5U17 - chains A and B of the 4 polymer chains in the assembly; structure by X-ray diffraction, 2.15 A resolution.

== Chain A ==
Name: Major histocompatibility complex class I-related gene protein
From: Homo sapiens
Reference sequence: Q95460 (HMR1_HUMAN); residues 1-270 here correspond to UniProt positions 23-292 (UniProt number = residue number + 22)
Chain sequence (271 residues; each row starts with the number of its first residue; numbering starts at 0):
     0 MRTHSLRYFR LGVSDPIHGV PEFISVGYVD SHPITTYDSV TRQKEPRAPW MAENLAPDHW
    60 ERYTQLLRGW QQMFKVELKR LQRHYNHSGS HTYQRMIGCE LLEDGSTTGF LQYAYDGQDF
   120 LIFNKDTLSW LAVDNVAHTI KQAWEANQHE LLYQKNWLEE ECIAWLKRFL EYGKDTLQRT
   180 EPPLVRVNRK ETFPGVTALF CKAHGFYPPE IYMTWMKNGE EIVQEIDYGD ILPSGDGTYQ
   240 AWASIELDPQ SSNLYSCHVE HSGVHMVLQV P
Not modelled in the structure: 0, 246-250, 270
Sequence notes: initiating methionine (0); conflict S261 (Cys283 in Q95460)
Disulfides: C98-C161, C200-C256
Covalent attachments: 2,4-diaminopteridine-6-carbaldehyde (7WP) linked to K43
Small-molecule neighbours: 2,4-diaminopteridine-6-carbaldehyde (7WP): Y7, R9, S24, T34, Y62, L66, W69, R94, I96, Y152, W156
UniProt features mapped onto this chain:
  - binding site (5-(2-oxoethylideneamino)-6-(D-ribitylamino)uracil): R9, S24, K43, R94, Y152, Q153
  - binding site (5-(2-oxopropylideneamino)-6-(D-ribitylamino)uracil): R9, S24, K43, R94, Y152, Q153
  - binding site (7-hydroxy-6-methyl-8-(1-D-ribityl)lumazine): R9, S24, K43, R94, Y152, Q153
  - binding site (8-(9H-purin-6-yl)-2-oxa-8-azabicyclo[3.3.1]nona-3,6-diene-4,6-dicarbaldehyde): R9, K43, H58, R94
  - binding site (2-amino-4-oxopteridine-6-carbaldehyde): K43
  - binding site (pyridoxal): K43
  - glycosylation: N85 (N-linked (GlcNAc...) asparagine)
Reported in the primary citation:
  - binding site for 2,4-diaminopteridine-6-carbaldehyde: Y7, R9, K43, Y62, W69, I96, W156

== Chain B ==
Name: MAIT T-cell receptor alpha chain
From: Homo sapiens
Chain sequence (203 residues; row label = number of the first residue in the row):
     1 GQNIDQPTEM TATEGAIVQI NCTYQTSGFN GLFWYQQHAG EAPTFLSYNV LDGLEEKGRF
    61 SSFLSRSKGY SYLLLKELQM KDSASYLCAV KDSNYQLIWG AGTKLIIKPD IQNPDPAVYQ
   121 LRDSKSSDKS VCLFTDFDSQ TNVSQSKDSD VYITDKCVLD MRSMDFKSNS AVAWSNKSDF
   181 ACANAFNNSI IPEDTFFPSP ESS
Not modelled in the structure: 126-129, 200-203
Disulfides: C22-C88, C132-C182

== Interface between chain A and chain B ==
Pairs across the interface - 28 pairs, chain A then chain B:
  R61(A) with N94(B), hydrogen bond (side chain-backbone); Y95(B), hydrogen bond (side chain-backbone); Q96(B)
  Y62(A) with S93(B), hydrogen bond (side chain-backbone); N94(B), hydrogen bond
  L65(A) with N94(B); Y95(B), hydrophobic
  H148(A) with Y48(B); E55(B), salt bridge
  L151(A) with V50(B)
  Y152(A) with N30(B); Y48(B); V50(B); Y95(B), hydrogen bond
  K154(A) with L51(B)
  N155(A) with F29(B), hydrogen bond (side chain-backbone); V50(B); L51(B); R66(B), hydrogen bond
  W156(A) with N30(B); Y95(B), hydrogen bond
  E159(A) with R66(B), salt bridge
  E160(A) with G28(B); F29(B), hydrogen bond (side chain-backbone); N30(B); S93(B)
  W164(A) with S93(B); N94(B)
Also at the interface, not in a pair above, chain A (14 interface residues in all): D57, W69

== Overview ==
14 residues of chain A and 12 residues of chain B are in contact, with 9 hydrogen bonds and 2 salt bridges.
Polar contacts include H148(A)-E55(B), E159(A)-R66(B) and R61(A)-N94(B). Covalently linked
2,4-diaminopteridine-6-carbaldehyde: at K43(A). From the paper: a binding site for
2,4-diaminopteridine-6-carbaldehyde at Y7(A), R9(A) and K43(A) among others.
Chain A is Major histocompatibility complex class I-related gene protein and chain B is MAIT T-cell receptor
alpha chain, both from Homo sapiens; the structure, Structure of human MR1-DA-6-FP in complex with human MAIT
A-F7 TCR, was determined by X-ray diffraction together with 5U1R, 5U16, 5U2V, 5U6Q and 5U72 from the same
study.
